Entry 3TJZ (X-ray diffraction, 2.90 A resolution); this record covers chains A and B of the 3 polymer chains in the assembly.

Chain A:
Name: ADP-ribosylation factor 1
Organism: Saccharomyces cerevisiae
UniProt: P11076 (ARF1_YEAST); residues 18-181 here = UniProt positions 18-181
Sequence (164 residues; numbered 18 to 181; the number before each row is that of its first residue):
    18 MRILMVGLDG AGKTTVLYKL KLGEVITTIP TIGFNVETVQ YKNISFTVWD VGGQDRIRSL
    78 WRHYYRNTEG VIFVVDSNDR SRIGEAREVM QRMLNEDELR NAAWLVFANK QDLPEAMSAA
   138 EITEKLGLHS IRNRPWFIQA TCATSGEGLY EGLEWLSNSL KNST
Not modelled in the structure: 177-181
Metal / ion sites: Mg2+: T48 (together with GMP-PNP)
Small-molecule neighbours: GMP-PNP (GNP; phosphoaminophosphonic acid-guanylate ester): L25, D26, G27, A28, G29, K30, T31, T32, T45, I46, P47, T48, G69, G70, Q71, N126, K127, D129, L130, C159, A160, T161
Curated features (UniProtKB/Swiss-Prot):
  - binding site (GTP): L25 to T32, T48, G70, N126 to D129, A160, T161
  - cross-link: K127 (Glycyl lysine isopeptide (Lys-Gly) (interchain with G-Cter in ubiquitin))
From the paper describing this entry:
  - mutagenesis - I43E: unchanged binding to Coatomer subunit gamma (chain B)
  - mutagenesis - F51E, L77E, Y81E: decreased binding to betadelta-COP
  - mutagenesis - I43E: unchanged binding to betadelta-COP
  - mutagenesis - I43E: unchanged binding to gammazeta-COP

Chain B:
Name: Coatomer subunit gamma
Organism: Bos taurus
UniProt: P53620 (COPG_BOVIN); residue numbers follow UniProt; this construct covers 1-355
Sequence (355 residues; row label = number of the first residue in the row):
     1 MLKKFDKKDE ESGGGSNPFQ HLEKSAVLQE ARVFNETPIN PRKCAHILTK ILYLINQGEH
    61 LGTTEATEAF FAMTKLFQSN DPTLRRMCYL TIKEMSCIAE DVIIVTSSLT KDMTGKEDSY
   121 RGPAVRALCQ ITDSTMLQAI ERYMKQAIVD KVPSVSSSAL VSSLHLLKCS FDVVKRWVNE
   181 AQEAASSDNI MVQYHALGLL YHVRKNDRLA VSKMISKFTR HGLKSPFAYC MMIRVASRQL
   241 EDEDGSRDSP LFDFIESCLR NKHEMVVYEA ASAIVNLPGC SAKELAPAVS VLQLFCSSPK
   301 AALRYAAVRT LNKVAMKHPS AVTACNLDLE NLVTDANRSI ATLAITTLLK TGSEG
Not modelled in the structure: 1-19, 240-256, 277-287, 312-355
From the paper describing this entry:
  - mutagenesis - L128E: unchanged binding to ADP-ribosylation factor 1 (chain A)

Chain A / chain B interface:
Pairs across the interface - 32 pairs, chain A then chain B:
  R19(A) - N35(B)  hydrogen bond (side chain-backbone)
  R19(A) - K75(B)
  Y35(A) - K111(B)
  I46(A) - Y143(B)
  T48(A) - S107(B)
  I49(A) - I103(B)  hydrophobic
  I49(A) - T106(B)
  I49(A) - S107(B)  hydrogen bond (backbone-backbone)
  I49(A) - M136(B)  hydrophobic
  I49(A) - A139(B)  hydrophobic
  G50(A) - I104(B)
  G50(A) - S107(B)
  F51(A) - T74(B)
  F51(A) - I104(B)  hydrophobic
  F51(A) - S107(B)  hydrogen bond (backbone-side chain)
  F51(A) - S108(B)
  N52(A) - S107(B)
  N52(A) - K111(B)
  V53(A) - F77(B)
  E54(A) - K111(B)  salt bridge
  T64(A) - Q78(B)
  W66(A) - K75(B)
  R73(A) - I103(B)
  L77(A) - D101(B)
  H80(A) - F71(B)
  H80(A) - K75(B)  hydrogen bond (backbone-side chain)
  Y81(A) - F71(B)
  Y81(A) - T74(B)  hydrogen bond
  Y81(A) - I104(B)
  R83(A) - K75(B)
  N84(A) - N35(B)  hydrogen bond (side chain-backbone)
  N84(A) - E36(B)  hydrogen bond
Interface residues without a listed pair, chain A (19 interface residues in all): I74
Interface residues without a listed pair, chain B (18 interface residues in all): D133
From the paper, about this interface:
  - pairs named by the authors: H80(A)-K75(B) (backbone contact), Y81(A)-T74(B) (hydrogen bond)
  - interface residues, chain A: F51(A), L77(A), Y81(A)
  - hot spots on chain A (mutagenesis) - F51E, L77E, Y81E: abolished binding to Coatomer subunit gamma (chain B)
  - interface residues, chain B: F71(B), T74(B), I104(B)
  - hot spots on chain B (mutagenesis) - F71E, T74E, I104E: abolished binding to ADP-ribosylation factor 1 (chain A)

Overview:
Chain A and chain B form an interface of 19 and 18 residues respectively; the contacts include 7 hydrogen
bonds and 1 salt bridge. Polar pairs include E54(A)-K111(B), R19(A)-N35(B) and F51(A)-S107(B). The authors
report a backbone contact between H80(A) and K75(B); a hydrogen bond between Y81(A) and T74(B). The paper
reports that F51E, L77E and Y81E of chain A reduce binding to betadelta-COP; interface residues F51(A), L77(A)
and F71(B) among others; 8 substitutions were tested in all.
Chain A is ADP-ribosylation factor 1 (Saccharomyces cerevisiae) and chain B is Coatomer subunit gamma (Bos
taurus); the structure, Crystal Structure of Arf1 Bound to the gamma/zeta-COP Core Complex, was determined by
X-ray diffraction.
